7PEV - chains E and J of the 18 polymer chains in the assembly; structure by electron microscopy, 6.00 A resolution (low resolution: residue-level contacts below are approximate; hydrogen-bond / salt-bridge calls are withheld).

[Chain E]
Protein: Histone H3.2
Organism: Homo sapiens
UniProtKB: Q71DI3 (H32_HUMAN); residues 0-135 here correspond to UniProt positions 1-136 (UniProt number = residue number + 1)
Amino-acid sequence (136 residues; row label = number of the first residue in the row; numbering starts at 0):
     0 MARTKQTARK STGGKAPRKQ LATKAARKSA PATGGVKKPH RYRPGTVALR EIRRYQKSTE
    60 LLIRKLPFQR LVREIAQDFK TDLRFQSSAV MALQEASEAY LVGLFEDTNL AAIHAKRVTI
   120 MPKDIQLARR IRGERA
Unresolved in the structure: 0-36, 134-135
Differences from the reference sequence: engineered mutation Ala110 (Cys111 in Q71DI3)
Swiss-Prot annotation at these positions:
  - modified residue: Arg2 (Asymmetric dimethylarginine), Thr3 (Phosphothreonine), Lys4 (Allysine), Gln5 (5-glutamyl dopamine), Thr6 (Phosphothreonine), Arg8 (Citrulline), Lys9 (N6,N6,N6-trimethyllysine), Ser10 (ADP-ribosylserine), Thr11 (Phosphothreonine), Lys14 (N6-(2-hydroxyisobutyryl)lysine), Arg17 (Asymmetric dimethylarginine), Lys18 (N6-(2-hydroxyisobutyryl)lysine), Lys23 (N6-(2-hydroxyisobutyryl)lysine), Arg26 (Citrulline), Lys27 (N6,N6,N6-trimethyllysine), Ser28 (ADP-ribosylserine), Lys36 (N6,N6,N6-trimethyllysine), Lys37 (N6-methyllysine), Tyr41 (Phosphotyrosine), Lys56 (N6,N6,N6-trimethyllysine) and 8 more in UniProt
  - lipidation: Lys18 (N6-decanoyllysine)

[Chain J]
Molecule: 702-nt DNA strand
Organism: synthetic construct
Sequence (702 nucleotides; row label = number of the first residue in the row):
     1 ATCGGCACTG GAACAGGATG TATATATGTG ACACGTGCCT GGAGACTAGG GAGTAATCCC
    61 CTTGGCGGTT AAAACGCGGG GGACAGCGCG TACGTGCGTT TAAGCGGTGC TAGAGCTGTC
   121 TACGACCAAT TGAGCGGCCT CGGCACCGGG ATTCTCCAGG GGATCCGGAT GCTCGGGTCC
   181 GGCACTGGAA CAGGATGTAT ATATGTGACA CGTGCCTGGA GACTAGGGAG TAATCCCCTT
   241 GGCGGTTAAA ACGCGGGGGA CAGCGCGTAC GTGCGTTTAA GCGGTGCTAG AGCTGTCTAC
   301 GACCAATTGA GCGGCCTCGG CACCGGGATT CTCCAGGGGA TCCGGATGCT CGGGTCCGGC
   361 ACTGGAACAG GATGTATATA TGTGACACGT GCCTGGAGAC TAGGGAGTAA TCCCCTTGGC
   421 GGTTAAAACG CGGGGGACAG CGCGTACGTG CGTTTAAGCG GTGCTAGAGC TGTCTACGAC
   481 CAATTGAGCG GCCTCGGCAC CGGGATTCTC CAGGGGATCC GGATGCTCGG GTCCGGCACT
   541 GGAACAGGAT GTATATATGT GACACGTGCC TGGAGACTAG GGAGTAATCC CCTTGGCGGT
   601 TAAAACGCGG GGGACAGCGC GTACGTGCGT TTAAGCGGTG CTAGAGCTGT CTACGACCAA
   661 TTGAGCGGCC TCGGCACCGG GATTCTCCAG GGGATCCGGG AT
Unresolved in the structure: 1-180, 352-524, 701-702

[How chain E and chain J interact]
Residue-residue contacts (27; chain E residue first):
  Lys37(E) with DC688(J)
  His39(E) with DC687(J)
  Arg40(E) with DG609(J)
  Tyr41(E) with DT686(J); DC687(J)
  Arg42(E) with DG612(J); DC687(J); DC688(J)
  Thr45(E) with DT686(J); DC687(J)
  Arg63(E) with DA603(J); DA604(J)
  Arg72(E) with DT594(J)
  Arg83(E) with DT593(J); DT594(J)
  Phe84(E) with DT593(J); DT594(J)
  Gln85(E) with DT593(J)
  Arg116(E) with DA614(J); DC615(J)
  Val117(E) with DG613(J); DA614(J)
  Thr118(E) with DG613(J); DA614(J)
  Met120(E) with DA614(J); DC615(J)
  Lys122(E) with DC615(J)
Other interface residues (no listed pair), chain E (19 interface residues in all): Pro43, Leu82, Ser86

[Overview]
19 residues of chain E face 12 of chain J across their interface.
Chain E is Histone H3.2 (Homo sapiens) and chain J is a 702-nt DNA strand (synthetic construct); the
structure, Nucleosome stack of the 4x177 nucleosome array containing H1, was determined by electron microscopy
together with 7PET, 7PEU, 7PEW, 7PEX, 7PEY, 7PEZ and 16 further entries from the same study.
